9D5O - chain A; structure by X-ray diffraction, 3.20 A resolution.

[Chain A]
Name: Bromodomain-containing protein 2
Source organism: Homo sapiens
UniProtKB: P25440 (BRD2_HUMAN), isoform P25440-2; residue numbers follow UniProt; this construct covers 348-455
Chain sequence (115 residues; row label = number of the first residue in the row):
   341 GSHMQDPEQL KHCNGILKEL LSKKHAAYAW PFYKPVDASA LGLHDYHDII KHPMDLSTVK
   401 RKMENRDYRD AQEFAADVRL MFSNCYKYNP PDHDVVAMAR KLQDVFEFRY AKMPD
Unresolved in the structure: 341-346, 455
Construct notes: expression tag (341-347)
Ligand contacts: A1A12 (methyl [(4S,6M,10aM)-6-(1H-indol-3-yl)-8-methoxy-1-methyl-4H-[1,2,4]triazolo[4,3-a][1,4]benzodiazepin-4-yl]acetate): Trp370, Pro371, Phe372, Val376, Leu381, Leu383, Cys425, Asn429, Asp434, Val435, Met438

[Summary]
Bound to chain A: compound A1A12.
Chain A is Bromodomain-containing protein 2 (Homo sapiens); the structure, Crystal structure of the second
bromodomain of human BRD2 in complex with 3IND, was determined by X-ray diffraction together with 8UGU and
8UGV from the same study.
